PDB entry 1S6M | X-ray diffraction, 2.28 A resolution | chains B and A

# Chain B
Molecule: 25-nt DNA strand
Sequence (25 nucleotides; numbered 1 to 25; the number before each row is that of its first residue):
     1 GCGCACCGAAAGGTGCGTATTGTCT

# Chain A
Molecule: TrwC
From: Escherichia coli
UniProt: Q47673 (Q47673_ECOLI); residue numbers follow UniProt; this construct covers 1-293
Sequence (293 residues; numbered 1 to 293; the number before each row is that of its first residue):
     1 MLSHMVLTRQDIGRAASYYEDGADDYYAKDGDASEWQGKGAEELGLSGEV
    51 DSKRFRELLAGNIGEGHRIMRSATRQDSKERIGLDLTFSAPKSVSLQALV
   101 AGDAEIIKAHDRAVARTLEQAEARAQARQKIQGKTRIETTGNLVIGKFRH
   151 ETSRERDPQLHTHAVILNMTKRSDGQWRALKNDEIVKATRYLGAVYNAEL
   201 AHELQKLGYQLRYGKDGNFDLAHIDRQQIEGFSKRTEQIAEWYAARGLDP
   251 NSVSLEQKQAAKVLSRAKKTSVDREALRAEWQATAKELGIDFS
Not modelled in the structure: 27-31
Modified / non-standard residues: Mse1, Mse5, Mse70, Mse169 (selenomethionine; parent Met)
Construct notes: modified residue (1, 5, 70, 169)
Ion coordination: Ni2+: His150, His161, His163

# Interface between chain B and chain A
Pairs across the interface (80):
  DG1(B) with Ile137(A), base contact; Lys181(A), base contact; Asp183(A), base contact
  DG3(B) with Arg128(A), hydrogen bond to the base
  DA5(B) with Arg75(A), hydrogen bond to the base
  DC6(B) with Arg75(A), base contact; Asp77(A), sugar contact
  DC7(B) with Ser72(A), sugar contact; Ala73(A), base contact; Thr74(A), sugar contact; Arg75(A), sugar contact; Gln76(A), hydrogen bond to the phosphate; Asp77(A), phosphate contact
  DG8(B) with Ser72(A), sugar contact; Gln76(A), phosphate contact
  DA11(B) with Gln132(A), base contact
  DG12(B) with Ala73(A), base contact; Lys130(A), phosphate contact; Ile131(A), phosphate contact; Gln132(A), hydrogen bond to the phosphate; Gly133(A), hydrogen bond to the phosphate
  DG13(B) with Ala73(A), hydrogen bond to the base; Gln129(A), phosphate contact; Lys130(A), hydrogen bond to the phosphate; Arg172(A), salt bridge to the phosphate; Arg178(A), salt bridge to the phosphate
  DT14(B) with Ala73(A), sugar contact; Thr74(A), phosphate contact; Arg178(A), phosphate contact; Ala179(A), hydrogen bond to the phosphate
  DG15(B) with Arg75(A), base contact; Ser78(A), phosphate contact; Lys79(A), phosphate contact; Arg81(A), phosphate contact; Arg128(A), hydrogen bond to the base; Asn168(A), phosphate contact
  DC16(B) with Lys79(A), hydrogen bond to the phosphate; Arg81(A), salt bridge to the phosphate; Arg128(A), base contact
  DG17(B) with Arg81(A), hydrogen bond to the base; Asn182(A), base contact; Asp183(A), hydrogen bond to the base
  DT18(B) with Val6(A), base contact; Arg81(A), hydrogen bond to the base; Asn182(A), hydrogen bond to the base; Asp183(A), base contact; Val186(A), base contact
  DA19(B) with His4(A), hydrogen bond to the base; Val186(A), sugar contact
  DT20(B) with Thr189(A), phosphate contact; Arg190(A), phosphate contact; Lys258(A), phosphate contact
  DT21(B) with Mse1(A), base contact; Arg190(A), base contact; Asn218(A), base contact; Lys258(A), salt bridge to the phosphate
  DG22(B) with Mse1(A), sugar contact; Ser89(A), base contact; Lys262(A), base contact
  DT23(B) with Mse1(A), hydrogen bond to the base; Ser89(A), hydrogen bond to the base; Ala90(A), hydrogen bond to the base; Pro91(A), base contact; Lys92(A), hydrogen bond to the phosphate; Gln159(A), hydrogen bond to the base; Arg226(A), salt bridge to the phosphate; Ser233(A), phosphate contact; Thr236(A), sugar contact
  DC24(B) with Lys92(A), salt bridge to the phosphate; Ser153(A), phosphate contact; Gln159(A), phosphate contact; Ser233(A), phosphate contact; Arg235(A), phosphate contact; Thr236(A), hydrogen bond to the phosphate; Ile239(A), base contact; Lys262(A), hydrogen bond to the base
  DT25(B) with Mse5(A), base contact; Arg14(A), base contact; Arg154(A), phosphate contact; Arg235(A), salt bridge to the phosphate
Other interface residues (no listed pair), chain B (22 interface residues in all): DC4
Other interface residues (no listed pair), chain A (53 interface residues in all): Leu2, Arg71, Lys187, Asp216, Phe232, Lys234, Arg266

# In short
22 residues of chain B face 53 of chain A across their interface, with 22 hydrogen bonds and 7 salt bridges.
Polar contacts include DG3(B)-Arg128(A), DA5(B)-Arg75(A) and DG13(B)-Ala73(A). His150(A), His161(A) and
His163(A) form the Ni2+ site.
Here chain B is a 25-nt DNA strand and chain A is TrwC (Escherichia coli). Entry 1S6M (Conjugative Relaxase
Trwc In Complex With Orit DNA. Metal-Bound Structure) was determined by X-ray diffraction together with 2CDM
and 1ZM5 from the same study.
